Entry 1GL6 (X-ray diffraction, 2.80 A resolution); this record covers chains A and B of the 6 polymer chains in the assembly.

Chain A (and B):
Name: Atpase
From: Escherichia coli
Notes: fragment: cytosolic fragment; chain B of this document is another copy of the same molecule, construct and numbering; everything in this record applies to it too
Reference sequence: Q04230 (Q04230); residues 72-507 here = UniProt positions 72-507
Sequence (436 residues; numbered 72 to 507; the number before each row is that of its first residue):
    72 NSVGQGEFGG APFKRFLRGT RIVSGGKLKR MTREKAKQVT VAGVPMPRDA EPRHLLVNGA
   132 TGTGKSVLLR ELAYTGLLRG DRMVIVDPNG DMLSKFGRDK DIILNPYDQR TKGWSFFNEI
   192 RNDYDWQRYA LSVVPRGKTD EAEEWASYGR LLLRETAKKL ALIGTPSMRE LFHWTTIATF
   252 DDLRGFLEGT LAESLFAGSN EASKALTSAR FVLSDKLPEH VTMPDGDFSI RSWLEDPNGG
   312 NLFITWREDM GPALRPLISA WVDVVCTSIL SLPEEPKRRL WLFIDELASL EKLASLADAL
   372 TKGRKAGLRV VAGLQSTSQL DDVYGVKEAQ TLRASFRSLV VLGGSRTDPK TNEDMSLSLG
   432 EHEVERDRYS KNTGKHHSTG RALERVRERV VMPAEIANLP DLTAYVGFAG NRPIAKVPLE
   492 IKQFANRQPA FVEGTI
Disordered / not traced: 72-75, 439-452, 507 (chain B: 440-453, 506-507)
Small-molecule neighbours: GMP-PNP (GNP; phosphoaminophosphonic acid-guanylate ester): T132, G133, T134, G135, K136, S137, V138, D472, L473, I492

How chain A and chain B interact:
Pairs across the interface (93):
  F79(A) with R89(B)
  G80(A) with L88(B); R89(B)
  G81(A) with R89(B); E434(B)
  A82(A) with L88(B); E436(B); R456(B)
  A131(A) with R408(B)
  T132(A) with R124(B); T372(B); R408(B), hydrogen bond (backbone-side chain)
  G133(A) with R124(B)
  K209(A) with E399(B), salt bridge
  T210(A) with D211(B)
  W216(A) with E215(B)
  F243(A) with L262(B), hydrophobic
  T247(A) with L262(B); S265(B); L266(B)
  I248(A) with L262(B), hydrophobic; S265(B), hydrogen bond (backbone-side chain)
  A249(A) with S265(B)
  F251(A) with G269(B)
  N271(A) with N271(B)
  S274(A) with S270(B)
  K275(A) with E272(B)
  T278(A) with S270(B), hydrogen bond; E272(B); A273(B)
  R281(A) with S265(B); L266(B)
  F282(A) with Y219(B), hydrophobic; L222(B), hydrophobic; L266(B); A276(B), hydrophobic
  S285(A) with L266(B)
  R318(A) with Y195(B)
  E319(A) with K373(B)
  D320(A) with Y195(B), hydrogen bond; R199(B); L341(B); S342(B), hydrogen bond
  M321(A) with Y195(B), hydrophobic
  Q386(A) with T372(B); S406(B)
  S387(A) with A405(B)
  T388(A) with Q401(B)
  S389(A) with K398(B), hydrogen bond (side chain-backbone); Q401(B); T402(B), hydrogen bond
  Q390(A) with T402(B), hydrogen bond (backbone-side chain)
  D392(A) with K398(B), salt bridge
  D393(A) with E399(B)
  S416(A) with A405(B); F407(B), hydrogen bond (side chain-backbone); R408(B)
  R417(A) with S429(B); G478(B); F479(B), hydrogen bond (side chain-backbone); G481(B); R483(B)
  T418(A) with R404(B), hydrogen bond (side chain-backbone); A405(B); F407(B), hydrogen bond (side chain-backbone); L410(B)
  D419(A) with Q401(B), hydrogen bond; A405(B)
  P420(A) with L428(B), hydrophobic; S429(B)
  K421(A) with Q401(B)
  T422(A) with Q401(B), hydrogen bond
  R437(A) with R456(B)
  D438(A) with R456(B), salt bridge
  E455(A) with R456(B), salt bridge
  R460(A) with R89(B), hydrogen bond (backbone-side chain)
  V461(A) with R89(B), hydrogen bond (backbone-side chain)
  V462(A) with R89(B)
  M463(A) with R89(B); E432(B); R458(B)
  A465(A) with G90(B); T91(B); E432(B)
  E466(A) with R89(B), salt bridge
  N469(A) with G90(B); T91(B); G481(B); N482(B); R483(B)
  L470(A) with G481(B); N482(B)
  P471(A) with N482(B)
Interface residues without a listed pair, chain A (60 interface residues in all): T134, E212, T250, V397, G415, E459, A468, D472
Interface residues without a listed pair, chain B (53 interface residues in all): L127, F267, A268, L371, H433, A480, I485

In short:
Chain A and chain B form an interface of 60 and 53 residues respectively, with 16 hydrogen bonds and 5 salt
bridges. Among the polar pairs are K209(A)-E399(B), D392(A)-K398(B) and D438(A)-R456(B). Chain A binds
GMP-PNP.
Chain A and chain B are both Atpase (Escherichia coli); the structure, Plasmid coupling protein TrwB in
complex with the non-hydrolysable GTP analogue GDPNP, was determined by X-ray diffraction (same publication as
1GKI, 1GL7, 1E9R and 1E9S).
